Entry 9IOA (electron microscopy, 2.59 A resolution); this record covers chains H and G of the 8 polymer chains in the assembly.

# Chain H
Molecule: 177-nt RNA strand
Organism: Escherichia coli
Sequence (177 nucleotides; each row starts with the number of its first residue):
     1 AUUCUCUCAU AGGGAUAACG GUGUGGCCUU CUACCUGUUA GAAAUAAUGG GUCUUCAGUU
    61 GUAAUUCGUU GCAACUGACG GGGGGGUGGU GUCAAAGCCG UUUCAACCAA GUGGUAACUU
   121 ACUUUUACUU GGGUUUAUAC CGUGGAAAAG CCUGAGUCUA ACUCAGGCUU UUUUGUU

# Chain G
Protein: RNA-dependent DNA polymerase
Organism: Escherichia coli
UniProt: A0A6D0I497 (A0A6D0I497_ECOLX); residues 1-499 here = UniProt positions 1-499
Chain sequence (499 residues; row label = number of the first residue in the row):
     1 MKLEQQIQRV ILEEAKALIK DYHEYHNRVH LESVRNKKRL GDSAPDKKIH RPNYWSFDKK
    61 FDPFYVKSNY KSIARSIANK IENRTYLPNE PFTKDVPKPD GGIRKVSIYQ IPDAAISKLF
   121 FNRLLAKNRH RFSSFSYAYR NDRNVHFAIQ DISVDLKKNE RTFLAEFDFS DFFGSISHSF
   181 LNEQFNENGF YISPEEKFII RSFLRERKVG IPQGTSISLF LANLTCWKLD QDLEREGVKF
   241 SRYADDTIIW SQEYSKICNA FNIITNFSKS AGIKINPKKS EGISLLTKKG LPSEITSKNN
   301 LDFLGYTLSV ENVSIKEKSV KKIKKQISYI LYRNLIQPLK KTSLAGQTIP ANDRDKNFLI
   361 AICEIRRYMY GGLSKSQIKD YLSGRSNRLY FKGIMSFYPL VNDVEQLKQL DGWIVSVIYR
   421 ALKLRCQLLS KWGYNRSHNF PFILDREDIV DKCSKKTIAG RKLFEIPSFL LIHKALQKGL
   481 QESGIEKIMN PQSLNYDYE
Disordered / not traced: 279-281, 492-499

# Interface between chain H and chain G
Residue-residue contacts (133; chain H residue first):
  U2(H) with Arg-51(G), hydrogen bond to the base; Phe-64(G), stacking on the base; Ser-68(G), sugar contact
  U3(H) with Lys-67(G), salt bridge to the phosphate
  C8(H) with Arg-75(G), base contact
  A9(H) with Ser-72(G), hydrogen bond to the sugar; Arg-75(G), sugar contact; Ser-76(G), hydrogen bond to the sugar
  U10(H) with Lys-60(G), phosphate contact; Ser-72(G), sugar contact; Ile-73(G), sugar contact; Ser-76(G), hydrogen bond to the phosphate; Ile-77(G), base contact; Lys-80(G), base contact; Tyr-86(G), base contact
  A11(H) with Lys-60(G), salt bridge to the phosphate; Tyr-65(G), hydrogen bond to the phosphate; Asn-69(G), hydrogen bond to the phosphate; Ser-72(G), hydrogen bond to the base
  G20(H) with His-23(G), hydrogen bond to the sugar; His-26(G), base contact
  G21(H) with His-23(G), sugar contact; Asn-27(G), hydrogen bond to the sugar
  U22(H) with Asn-27(G), sugar contact; Leu-31(G), sugar contact
  G23(H) with Leu-31(G), sugar contact
  U30(H) with Arg-388(G), hydrogen bond to the base
  C31(H) with Asn-387(G), base contact; Arg-388(G), hydrogen bond to the base
  U32(H) with Arg-385(G), sugar contact; Ser-386(G), base contact
  A33(H) with Arg-385(G), hydrogen bond to the base
  G51(H) with Thr-457(G), phosphate contact
  U52(H) with Lys-455(G), phosphate contact
  C53(H) with Arg-385(G), base contact
  U54(H) with Ser-376(G), base contact; Lys-379(G), base contact; Asp-380(G), hydrogen bond to the base; Ser-383(G), hydrogen bond to the base; Arg-385(G), base contact
  U55(H) with Leu-382(G), sugar contact; Lys-474(G), sugar contact
  G80(H) with Lys-375(G), hydrogen bond to the base; Lys-408(G), sugar contact; Asp-411(G), hydrogen bond to the base; Gly-412(G), phosphate contact; Ile-414(G), base contact; Val-415(G), base contact; Arg-446(G), phosphate contact; Val-450(G), base contact; Ile-466(G), hydrogen bond to the base; Pro-467(G), hydrogen bond to the base; Ser-468(G), base contact
  G81(H) with Gln-409(G), sugar contact; Gly-412(G), base contact; Trp-413(G), base contact; Ser-416(G), hydrogen bond to the base; Arg-420(G), hydrogen bond to the base; Arg-446(G), salt bridge to the phosphate
  G82(H) with Arg-420(G), hydrogen bond to the base
  C104(H) with Lys-423(G), salt bridge to the phosphate
  A105(H) with Arg-420(G), hydrogen bond to the base
  A106(H) with Tyr-332(G), base contact; Ile-336(G), base contact; Val-417(G), sugar contact; Arg-420(G), phosphate contact; Ala-421(G), sugar contact; Leu-424(G), base contact
  C107(H) with Ser-328(G), sugar contact; Trp-413(G), hydrogen bond to the phosphate; Val-417(G), sugar contact; Arg-420(G), salt bridge to the phosphate
  C108(H) with Lys-321(G), hydrogen bond to the sugar; Trp-413(G), phosphate contact
  A109(H) with Lys-321(G), phosphate contact
  A117(H) with Tyr-332(G), phosphate contact; Lys-340(G), salt bridge to the phosphate
  C118(H) with Lys-325(G), hydrogen bond to the base; Tyr-329(G), base contact; Tyr-332(G), hydrogen bond to the phosphate; Gln-337(G), hydrogen bond to the phosphate
  U119(H) with Lys-325(G), hydrogen bond to the base; Gln-326(G), hydrogen bond to the base; Tyr-329(G), stacking on the base; Arg-333(G), sugar contact; Gln-337(G), hydrogen bond to the phosphate
  U120(H) with Tyr-25(G), hydrogen bond to the base; Val-29(G), base contact; Glu-32(G), phosphate contact; Lys-47(G), base contact; Lys-48(G), hydrogen bond to the base; His-50(G), hydrogen bond to the base
  A121(H) with Gln-326(G), base contact
  C122(H) with Lys-322(G), base contact
  U124(H) with Pro-97(G), phosphate contact; Lys-98(G), sugar contact; Pro-99(G), phosphate contact; Arg-104(G), base contact; Arg-140(G), hydrogen bond to the sugar
  U125(H) with Val-96(G), phosphate contact; Val-106(G), phosphate contact; Arg-140(G), base contact; Asn-141(G), base contact
  U126(H) with Lys-316(G), base contact; Ser-319(G), hydrogen bond to the base; Lys-322(G), sugar contact; Tyr-398(G), hydrogen bond to the base
  A127(H) with Ile-394(G), base contact; Phe-397(G), stacking on the base; Tyr-398(G), base contact
  C128(H) with Lys-392(G), base contact; Gly-393(G), hydrogen bond to the base; Ile-394(G), base contact; Phe-397(G), base contact
  U129(H) with Arg-367(G), hydrogen bond to the base; Tyr-368(G), base contact; Gly-371(G), base contact; Lys-392(G), base contact
  U130(H) with Gly-371(G), base contact; Gly-372(G), base contact; Tyr-390(G), hydrogen bond to the base
  G131(H) with Arg-388(G), hydrogen bond to the sugar
  A139(H) with His-30(G), hydrogen bond to the sugar
  C140(H) with His-26(G), hydrogen bond to the sugar; Asn-27(G), hydrogen bond to the base; His-30(G), sugar contact; Lys-47(G), hydrogen bond to the phosphate
  C141(H) with Tyr-22(G), hydrogen bond to the sugar; His-23(G), base contact; His-26(G), hydrogen bond to the sugar; Lys-47(G), salt bridge to the phosphate; Arg-51(G), hydrogen bond to the sugar
  G142(H) with Arg-51(G), sugar contact
Also at the interface, not in a pair above, chain H (48 interface residues in all): G12, C79
Also at the interface, not in a pair above, chain G (102 interface residues in all): Ile-19, Glu-24, Asp-46, Ile-49, Lys-71, Asn-89, Asp-246, Leu-304, Gly-305, Lys-318, Lys-324, Leu-373, Gln-427, Lys-462

# Summary
The interface between chain H and chain G involves 48 residues on one side and 102 on the other, with 47
hydrogen bonds, 7 salt bridges and 3 aromatic stacking contacts. Polar pairs include U2(H)/Arg-51(G),
A11(H)/Ser-72(G) and U30(H)/Arg-388(G).
Here chain H is a 177-nt RNA strand and chain G is RNA-dependent DNA polymerase, both from Escherichia coli.
Entry 9IOA (Cryo-EM structure of the tetrameric DRT9-ncRNA complex) was determined by electron microscopy.
